1FMG - chain A; structure by X-ray diffraction, 1.90 A resolution.

[Chain A]
Molecule: Trypsin
Organism: Sus scrofa
Notes: EC 3.4.21.4
Reference sequence: P00761 (TRYP_PIG); the construct lacks a stretch of the UniProt sequence and is renumbered around it, so the offset changes along the chain: 16-34 = UniProt 9-27; 37-67 = UniProt 28-58; 69-125 = UniProt 59-115; 127-130 = UniProt 116-119; 5 more segments
Sequence (223 residues; each row starts with the number of its first residue; note: 10 numbers in that range are skipped by the numbering (no residue carries them; nothing is unmodelled there)):
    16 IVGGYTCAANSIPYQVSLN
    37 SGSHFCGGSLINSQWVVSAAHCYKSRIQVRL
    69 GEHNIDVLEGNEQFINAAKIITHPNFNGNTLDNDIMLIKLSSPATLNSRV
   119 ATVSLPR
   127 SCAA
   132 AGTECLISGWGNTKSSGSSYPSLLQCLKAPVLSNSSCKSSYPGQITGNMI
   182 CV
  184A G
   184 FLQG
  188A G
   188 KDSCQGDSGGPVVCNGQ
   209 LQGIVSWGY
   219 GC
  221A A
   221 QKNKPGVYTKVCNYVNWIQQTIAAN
Curated features (UniProtKB/Swiss-Prot):
  - active site (Charge relay system): His57, Asp102, Ser195
  - binding site (Ca(2+)): Glu70, Asn72, Val75, Glu80
  - site: Asp189 (Required for specificity)
Cystine bridges: Cys22-Cys157, Cys42-Cys58, Cys128-Cys232, Cys136-Cys201, Cys168-Cys182, Cys191-Cys220
Ion coordination: Ca2+: Glu70, Asn72, Val75, Glu77, Glu80

[Overview]
The Ca2+ site is built by Glu70, Asn72, Val75, Glu77 and Glu80. UniProt lists 3 active-site residues and 4
Ca2+-binding residues.
Chain A is Trypsin (Sus scrofa); the structure, Crystal structure of porcine beta trypsin with 0.04%
polydocanol, was determined by X-ray diffraction, deposited together with 1FN6 and 1FNI.
